3MX4 - chains A and H of the 4 polymer chains in the assembly; structure by X-ray diffraction, 2.50 A resolution.

Chain A (and H):
Protein: Eco29kIR
Organism: Escherichia coli
Notes: EC 3.1.21.4; chain H of this document is another copy of the same molecule, construct and numbering; everything in this record applies to it too
UniProt: Q46944 (Q46944_ECOLX); residues 2-214 here = UniProt positions 2-214
Chain sequence (235 residues; row label = number of the first residue in the row; numbers below 1 keep their minus sign (Met-20 is residue -20)):
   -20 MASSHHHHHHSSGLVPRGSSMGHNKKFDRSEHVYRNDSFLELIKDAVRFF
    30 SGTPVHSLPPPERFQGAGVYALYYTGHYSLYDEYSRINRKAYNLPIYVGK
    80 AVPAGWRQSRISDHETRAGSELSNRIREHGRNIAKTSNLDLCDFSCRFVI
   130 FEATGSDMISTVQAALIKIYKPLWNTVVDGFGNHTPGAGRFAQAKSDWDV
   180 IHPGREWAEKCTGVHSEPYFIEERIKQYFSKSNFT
Not modelled in the structure: -20 to 1 (chain H: -20 to 1, 211-214)
Construct notes: expression tag (-20 to 1); engineered mutation Lys69 (Leu in Q46944), Gln142 (Glu in Q46944)
Reported in the primary citation:
  - binding site for the 22-nt DNA strand: Arg86, Gly161 to Ser175
  - specificity-determining residues: Arg86, His163, Arg169
  - binding site for the 22-nt DNA strand: Arg86, His163, Arg169
  - catalytic residues: Tyr49, Arg104, His108, Gln142
  - catalytic residues: Tyr76, Asn154 (proposed by the authors, not directly observed)
  - mutagenesis - L69K: increased expression
  - conformationally variable residues (domain motion): Arg14 to Asn15
  - binding site for the 22-nt DNA strand: Arg104
  - catalytic residues: Tyr49, Tyr76, Arg104, His108, Asn154 (by similarity / conservation)
  - mutagenesis - E142Q: abolished catalytic activity (citing earlier work)

How chain A and chain H interact:
Contacting residue pairs (103):
  His2(A) - Val34(H)
  His2(A) - His35(H)
  His2(A) - Ser36(H)  hydrogen bond
  His2(A) - Pro40(H)
  Lys4(A) - His35(H)  hydrogen bond (backbone-side chain)
  Lys5(A) - His35(H)
  Phe6(A) - His35(H)
  Phe6(A) - Glu41(H)
  Phe6(A) - Phe43(H)  hydrophobic
  Phe6(A) - Phe127(H)  hydrophobic
  Arg8(A) - Phe43(H)
  Arg8(A) - Gln44(H)  hydrogen bond (side chain-backbone)
  Arg8(A) - Ile129(H)
  Arg8(A) - Glu131(H)  salt bridge
  Glu10(A) - Thr32(H)
  Glu10(A) - Pro33(H)
  His11(A) - Pro33(H)
  His11(A) - Phe127(H)  hydrogen bond (side chain-backbone)
  His11(A) - Val128(H)
  His11(A) - Ile129(H)  hydrogen bond (backbone-backbone)
  Val12(A) - Phe28(H)
  Val12(A) - Ile129(H)
  Tyr13(A) - Leu21(H)
  Tyr13(A) - Asp24(H)  hydrogen bond
  Tyr13(A) - Ala25(H)  hydrogen bond (side chain-backbone)
  Tyr13(A) - Phe28(H)  hydrophobic
  Tyr13(A) - Val128(H)  hydrophobic
  Tyr13(A) - Ile129(H)  hydrogen bond (backbone-backbone)
  Tyr13(A) - Phe130(H)  hydrophobic
  Arg14(A) - Glu131(H)  salt bridge
  Asn15(A) - Asp24(H)
  Ser17(A) - Leu21(H)
  Phe18(A) - Phe18(H)  hydrophobic
  Phe18(A) - Leu21(H)  hydrophobic
  Phe18(A) - Met137(H)  hydrophobic
  Phe18(A) - Thr140(H)
  Leu19(A) - Thr133(H)
  Leu19(A) - Met137(H)  hydrophobic
  Leu21(A) - Tyr13(H)
  Leu21(A) - Asn15(H)
  Leu21(A) - Ser17(H)
  Leu21(A) - Phe18(H)  hydrophobic
  Asp24(A) - Tyr13(H)  hydrogen bond
  Asp24(A) - Asn15(H)
  Ala25(A) - Tyr13(H)
  Phe28(A) - Glu10(H)
  Phe28(A) - His11(H)
  Phe28(A) - Val12(H)
  Phe28(A) - Tyr13(H)  hydrophobic
  Thr32(A) - Glu10(H)
  Pro33(A) - Asn3(H)
  Pro33(A) - Glu10(H)
  Pro33(A) - His11(H)
  Val34(A) - His2(H)
  Val34(A) - Asn3(H)  hydrogen bond (backbone-backbone)
  His35(A) - His2(H)
  His35(A) - Lys5(H)  hydrogen bond (side chain-backbone)
  His35(A) - Phe6(H)
  Ser36(A) - His2(H)  hydrogen bond
  Pro40(A) - His2(H)
  Pro40(A) - Phe6(H)  hydrophobic
  Glu41(A) - Phe6(H)
  Phe43(A) - Phe6(H)  hydrophobic
  Gln44(A) - Arg8(H)  hydrogen bond (backbone-side chain)
  Arg86(A) - Thr155(H)
  Gln87(A) - Lys150(H)
  Ser88(A) - Lys210(H)
  Ser124(A) - His2(H)
  Phe127(A) - His11(H)  hydrogen bond (backbone-side chain)
  Val128(A) - His11(H)
  Val128(A) - Tyr13(H)  hydrophobic
  Ile129(A) - Arg8(H)
  Ile129(A) - His11(H)  hydrogen bond (backbone-backbone)
  Ile129(A) - Val12(H)
  Ile129(A) - Tyr13(H)  hydrogen bond (backbone-backbone)
  Phe130(A) - Tyr13(H)  hydrophobic
  Glu131(A) - Arg8(H)  salt bridge
  Thr133(A) - Phe18(H)
  Thr133(A) - Leu19(H)
  Asp136(A) - Thr140(H)
  Asp136(A) - Ala144(H)
  Asp136(A) - Lys147(H)
  Met137(A) - Phe18(H)  hydrophobic
  Ser139(A) - Ser139(H)  hydrogen bond
  Thr140(A) - Asp136(H)  hydrogen bond (side chain-backbone)
  Thr140(A) - Ser139(H)
  Thr140(A) - Thr140(H)
  Ala143(A) - Trp85(H)  hydrophobic
  Asn154(A) - Arg86(H)
  Thr155(A) - Arg86(H)
  Asp158(A) - Arg86(H)  salt bridge
  Gly168(A) - Arg169(H)
  Gly168(A) - Ala171(H)  hydrogen bond (backbone-backbone)
  Gly168(A) - Gln172(H)  hydrogen bond (backbone-backbone)
  Arg169(A) - Gly168(H)
  Arg169(A) - Arg169(H)
  Arg169(A) - Gln172(H)
  Phe170(A) - Phe170(H)  hydrophobic
  Ala171(A) - Ala167(H)
  Ala171(A) - Gly168(H)  hydrogen bond (backbone-backbone)
  Ala171(A) - Phe170(H)  hydrophobic
  Gln172(A) - Gly168(H)  hydrogen bond (backbone-backbone)
  Gln172(A) - Arg169(H)
Other interface residues (no listed pair), chain A (58 interface residues in all): Pro39, Gly45, Tyr71, Gly134, Ala144, Ile146, Lys147, Ala167
Other interface residues (no listed pair), chain H (54 interface residues in all): Ile22, Pro39, Gln87, Gly134, Ala143

Summary:
58 residues of chain A and 54 residues of chain H are in contact, with 22 hydrogen bonds and 4 salt bridges.
Polar pairs include Arg8(A)-Glu131(H), Arg14(A)-Glu131(H) and Asp158(A)-Arg86(H). From the paper: catalytic
residues Tyr49(A), Arg104(A) and His108(A) among others; L69K of chain A increases expression.
Both chains are Eco29kIR (Escherichia coli). Entry 3MX4 (DNA binding and cleavage by the GIY-YIG endonuclease
R.Eco29KI inactive variant E142Q) was determined by X-ray diffraction, deposited together with 3NIC.
